PDB entry 6RDY | electron microscopy, 3.60 A resolution | chains R and S of the 20 polymer chains in the assembly

== Chain R ==
Name: Mitochondrial ATP synthase subunit delta
From: Polytomella sp. Pringsheim 198.80
UniProt: D7P7X6 (D7P7X6_9CHLO); residues 1-199 here = UniProt positions 1-199
Amino-acid sequence (199 residues; row label = number of the first residue in the row):
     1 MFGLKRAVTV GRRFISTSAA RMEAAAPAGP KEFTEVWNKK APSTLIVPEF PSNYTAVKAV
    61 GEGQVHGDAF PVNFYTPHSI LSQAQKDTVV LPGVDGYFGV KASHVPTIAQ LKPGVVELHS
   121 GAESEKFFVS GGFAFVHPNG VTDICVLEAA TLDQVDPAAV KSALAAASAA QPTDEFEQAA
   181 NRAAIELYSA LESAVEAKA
Not modelled in the structure: 1-22

== Chain S ==
Name: ATP synthase gamma chain, mitochondrial
From: Polytomella sp. Pringsheim 198.80
UniProt: Q4LDE7 (Q4LDE7_9CHLO); residues 1-317 here = UniProt positions 1-317
Amino-acid sequence (317 residues; each row starts with the number of its first residue):
     1 MALRKAVLSL GLSQGVAAEA VLGSGMFNAV QHESVRYASN QAVKQRIRAI KNIGKITKAM
    61 KMVAASKMKN AQIAVEQSRG LVDPFVRLFG DFPAVNSNKS VVVAVTSDKG LCGGLNSNIT
   121 KYTRATLATT ESEGKDVVVV SIGDKGRSQL TRIESQRYQL AIADTYKVRV TFGQASLIVE
   181 ELIKHNPQSY QILFNKFRSA ISFKPTVATI LSPDLLEKQL EDVTGNSLDA YDIEASHERS
   241 DVLRDLTEFH LGVTLYNAML ENNCSEHASR MSAMENSTKS AGEMLGKLTL DYNRKRQATI
   301 TTELIEIIAG ASALMDE
Not modelled in the structure: 1-38, 316-317

== Interface between chain R and chain S ==
Pairs across the interface - 96 pairs, chain R then chain S:
  Glu23(R) - Gln219(S)
  Glu23(R) - Asp222(S)
  Glu23(R) - Thr224(S)  hydrogen bond (side chain-backbone)
  Glu23(R) - Gly225(S)
  Ala24(R) - Asp222(S)  hydrogen bond (backbone-backbone)
  Ala26(R) - Ala94(S)
  Ala26(R) - Leu220(S)
  Ala28(R) - Phe92(S)  hydrophobic
  Ala28(R) - Ala94(S)
  Gly29(R) - Asp91(S)
  Gly29(R) - Pro93(S)
  Pro30(R) - Asp91(S)
  Glu32(R) - Ala94(S)
  Phe33(R) - Pro93(S)  hydrophobic
  Phe33(R) - Thr126(S)
  Val36(R) - Thr129(S)
  Trp37(R) - Ala125(S)  hydrogen bond (side chain-backbone)
  Trp37(R) - Thr126(S)
  Trp37(R) - Thr129(S)  hydrogen bond
  Lys40(R) - Ala128(S)
  Leu45(R) - Lys121(S)
  Leu45(R) - Tyr122(S)  hydrophobic
  Ile46(R) - Tyr122(S)  hydrogen bond (backbone-side chain)
  Pro48(R) - Tyr122(S)  hydrophobic
  Pro48(R) - Pro205(S)
  Pro48(R) - Val207(S)  hydrophobic
  Glu49(R) - Lys204(S)
  Glu49(R) - Pro205(S)  hydrogen bond (backbone-backbone)
  Glu49(R) - Thr206(S)
  Glu49(R) - Val207(S)  hydrogen bond (backbone-backbone)
  Phe50(R) - Pro93(S)  hydrophobic
  Phe50(R) - Val207(S)
  Pro51(R) - Asp83(S)
  Pro51(R) - Val86(S)
  Pro51(R) - Asp91(S)
  Pro51(R) - Val207(S)
  Ser52(R) - Asp91(S)
  Tyr54(R) - Asp83(S)
  Tyr54(R) - Lys196(S)
  Tyr54(R) - Arg198(S)
  Tyr54(R) - Thr206(S)
  Thr55(R) - Asp83(S)  hydrogen bond
  Thr55(R) - Arg87(S)
  Val57(R) - Arg87(S)  hydrogen bond (backbone-side chain)
  Ala59(R) - Arg87(S)
  Ala59(R) - Tyr231(S)
  Asn73(R) - Arg87(S)  hydrogen bond
  Tyr75(R) - Gly80(S)
  Tyr75(R) - Leu81(S)  hydrophobic
  Tyr75(R) - Pro84(S)
  Pro77(R) - Ser78(S)
  Pro77(R) - Leu81(S)  hydrophobic
  Pro77(R) - Phe172(S)  hydrophobic
  Pro77(R) - Tyr256(S)
  His78(R) - Gln77(S)
  Ser79(R) - Gln77(S)
  Ile80(R) - Gln77(S)  hydrogen bond (backbone-side chain)
  Ile80(R) - Gly80(S)
  Val94(R) - Glu234(S)
  Val94(R) - Ala235(S)
  Val94(R) - Ser236(S)
  Asp95(R) - Glu234(S)
  Phe98(R) - Glu234(S)
  Pro106(R) - Ala230(S)
  Pro106(R) - Tyr231(S)
  Pro106(R) - Asp232(S)  hydrogen bond (backbone-backbone)
  Thr107(R) - Tyr231(S)
  Thr107(R) - Asp232(S)
  Ile108(R) - Leu228(S)  hydrophobic
  Ile108(R) - Tyr231(S)  hydrophobic
  Ile108(R) - Asp232(S)  hydrogen bond (backbone-backbone)
  Ile108(R) - Ile233(S)  hydrophobic
  Ile108(R) - Glu234(S)  hydrogen bond (backbone-backbone)
  Ile108(R) - Leu246(S)  hydrophobic
  Ala109(R) - Glu234(S)
  Gln110(R) - Glu234(S)
  Gln110(R) - Val242(S)
  Phe133(R) - Val242(S)  hydrophobic
  Phe133(R) - Asp245(S)
  Phe133(R) - Leu246(S)  hydrophobic
  Phe133(R) - Phe249(S)  hydrophobic
  Phe135(R) - Phe85(S)  hydrophobic
  Phe135(R) - Leu88(S)  hydrophobic
  Phe135(R) - Leu246(S)  hydrophobic
  Val136(R) - Tyr231(S)
  His137(R) - Pro84(S)
  His137(R) - Arg87(S)
  His137(R) - Leu88(S)
  His137(R) - Tyr231(S)
  Pro138(R) - Tyr231(S)
  Asp143(R) - Pro84(S)
  Asp143(R) - Arg87(S)  salt bridge
  Cys145(R) - Leu81(S)  hydrophobic
  Cys145(R) - Pro84(S)  hydrophobic
  Cys145(R) - Phe249(S)
  Leu147(R) - Phe249(S)  hydrophobic
Also at the interface, not in a pair above, chain R (48 interface residues in all): Ala41, Thr76, Val105, Val141
Also at the interface, not in a pair above, chain S (50 interface residues in all): Glu76, Val95, Thr130, Ala208, Val223

== In short ==
The interface between chain R and chain S involves 48 residues on one side and 50 on the other; the contacts
include 14 hydrogen bonds and 1 salt bridge. Polar contacts include Asp143(R)-Arg87(S), Glu23(R)-Thr224(S) and
Trp37(R)-Ala125(S).
Chain R is Mitochondrial ATP synthase subunit delta and chain S is ATP synthase gamma chain, mitochondrial,
both from Polytomella sp. Pringsheim 198.80; the structure, Cryo-EM structure of Polytomella F-ATP synthase,
Rotary substate 1F, focussed refinement of F1 head and rotor, was determined by electron microscopy together
with 6RD4, 6RD5, 6RD6, 6RD7, 6RD8, 6RD9 and 46 further entries from the same study.
